6P71 - chains C and G of the 9 polymer chains in the assembly; structure by X-ray diffraction, 2.92 A resolution.

[Chain C]
Name: DNA-directed RNA polymerase subunit beta
From: Thermus thermophilus
Notes: EC 2.7.7.6
Reference sequence: Q8RQE9 (RPOB_THET8); residue numbers follow UniProt; this construct covers 1-1119
Chain sequence (1119 residues; each row starts with the number of its first residue):
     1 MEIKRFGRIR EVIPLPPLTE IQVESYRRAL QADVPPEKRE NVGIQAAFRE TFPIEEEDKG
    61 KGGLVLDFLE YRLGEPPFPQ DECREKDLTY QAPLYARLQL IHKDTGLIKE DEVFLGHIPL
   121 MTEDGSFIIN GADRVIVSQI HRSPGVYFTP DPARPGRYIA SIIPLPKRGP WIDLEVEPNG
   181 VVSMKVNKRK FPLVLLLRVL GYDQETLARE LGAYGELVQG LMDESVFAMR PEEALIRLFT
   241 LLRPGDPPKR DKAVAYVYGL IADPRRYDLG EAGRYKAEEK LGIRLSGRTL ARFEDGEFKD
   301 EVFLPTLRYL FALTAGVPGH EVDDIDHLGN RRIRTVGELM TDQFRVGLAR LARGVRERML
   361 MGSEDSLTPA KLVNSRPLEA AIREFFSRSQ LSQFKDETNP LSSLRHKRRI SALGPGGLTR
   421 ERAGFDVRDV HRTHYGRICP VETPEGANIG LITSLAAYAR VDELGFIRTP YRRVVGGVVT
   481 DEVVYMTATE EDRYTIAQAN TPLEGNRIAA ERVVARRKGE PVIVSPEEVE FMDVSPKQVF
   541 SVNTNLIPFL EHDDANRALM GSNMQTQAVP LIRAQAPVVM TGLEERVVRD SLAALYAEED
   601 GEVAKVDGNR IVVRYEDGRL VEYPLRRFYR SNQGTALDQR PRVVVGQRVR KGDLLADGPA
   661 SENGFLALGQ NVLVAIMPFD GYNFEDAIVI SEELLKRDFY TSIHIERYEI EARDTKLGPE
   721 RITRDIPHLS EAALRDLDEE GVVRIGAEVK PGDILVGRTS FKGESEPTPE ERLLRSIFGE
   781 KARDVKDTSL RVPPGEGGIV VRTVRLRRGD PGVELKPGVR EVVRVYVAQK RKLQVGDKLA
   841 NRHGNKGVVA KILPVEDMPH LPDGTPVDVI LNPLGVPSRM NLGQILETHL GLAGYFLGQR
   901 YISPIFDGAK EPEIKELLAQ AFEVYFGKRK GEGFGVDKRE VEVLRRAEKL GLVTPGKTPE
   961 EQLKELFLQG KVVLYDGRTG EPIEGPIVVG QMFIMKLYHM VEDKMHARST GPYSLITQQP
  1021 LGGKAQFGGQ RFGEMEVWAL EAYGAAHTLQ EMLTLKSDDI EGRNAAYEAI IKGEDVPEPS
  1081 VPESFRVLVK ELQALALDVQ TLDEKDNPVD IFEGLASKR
Disordered / not traced: 57-63, 1119

[Chain G]
Molecule: 21-nt DNA strand
Sequence (21 nucleotides; each row starts with the number of its first residue):
     5 CCTCCCGGCA AATTGTCCGG C
Disordered / not traced: 5, 21-25

[Interface between chain C and chain G]
Pairs across the interface - 9 pairs, chain C then chain G:
  Phe394(C) - DT20(G)  phosphate contact
  Asn632(C) - DT20(G)  phosphate contact
  Gly1023(C) - DT18(G)  phosphate contact
  Lys1024(C) - DT18(G)  hydrogen bond to the phosphate
  Gln1030(C) - DT17(G)  sugar contact
  Arg1031(C) - DA16(G)  salt bridge to the phosphate
  Arg1031(C) - DT17(G)  hydrogen bond to the phosphate
  Gly1033(C) - DA16(G)  phosphate contact
  Met1035(C) - DA15(G)  sugar contact
Also at the interface, not in a pair above, chain C (11 interface residues in all): Ala1025, Gly1029, Glu1036
Also at the interface, not in a pair above, chain G (6 interface residues in all): DG19

[Summary]
Chain C and chain G form an interface of 11 and 6 residues respectively; the contacts include 2 hydrogen bonds
and 1 salt bridge. Among the polar pairs are Lys1024(C)-DT18(G), Arg1031(C)-DT17(G) and Arg1031(C)-DA16(G).
Chain C is DNA-directed RNA polymerase subunit beta (Thermus thermophilus) and chain G is a 21-nt DNA strand;
the structure, X-ray crystal structure of a bacterial reiterative transcription complex of pyrBI promoter, was
determined by X-ray diffraction, deposited together with 6OVR, 6OVY, 6OW3, 6OY5, 6OY6, 6OY7 and 6P70.
